PDB entry 7W9X | X-ray diffraction, 2.15 A resolution | chains A and B

[Chain A (and B)]
Name: Iron-containing alcohol dehydrogenase
From: Bacillus subtilis subsp. spizizenii ATCC 6633
Notes: chain B of this document is another copy of the same molecule, construct and numbering; everything in this record applies to it too
UniProt: A0A5F2KLJ3 (A0A5F2KLJ3_BACIU); residue numbers follow UniProt; this construct covers 1-387
Sequence (393 residues; each row starts with the number of its first residue; numbers below 1 keep their minus sign (Gly-5 is residue -5)):
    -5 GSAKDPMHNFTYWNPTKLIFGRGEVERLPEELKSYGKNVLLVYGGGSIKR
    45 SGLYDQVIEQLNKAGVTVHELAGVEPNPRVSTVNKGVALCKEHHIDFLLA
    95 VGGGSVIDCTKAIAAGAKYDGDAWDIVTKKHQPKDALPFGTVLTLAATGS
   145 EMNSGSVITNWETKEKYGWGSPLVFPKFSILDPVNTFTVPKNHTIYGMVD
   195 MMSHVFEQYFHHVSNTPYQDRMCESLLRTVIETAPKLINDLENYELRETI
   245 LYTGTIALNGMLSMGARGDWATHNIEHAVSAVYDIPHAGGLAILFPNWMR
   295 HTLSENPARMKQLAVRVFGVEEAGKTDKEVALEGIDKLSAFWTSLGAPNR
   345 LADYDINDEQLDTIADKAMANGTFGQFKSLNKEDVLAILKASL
Disordered / not traced: -5 to 0 (chain B: -5 to 0, 259-260, 275, 375-376, 387)
Sequence notes: expression tag (-5 to 0)
Bound ions: Ni2+: Asp194, His198, His267, His281
What the authors report for this chain:
  - Ni2+ coordination: Asp194, His198, His267, His281
  - specificity-determining residues: Gly38 (by similarity / conservation)
  - specificity-determining residues: Ser150, Trp163 (from molecular simulation)

[How chain A and chain B interact]
Contacting residue pairs (73; chain A residue first):
  Met1(A) - Glu242(B)
  Asn3(A) - Phe14(B)
  Asn3(A) - Gly15(B)
  Asn3(A) - Arg16(B)
  Asn3(A) - Glu18(B)
  Phe4(A) - Leu12(B)
  Phe4(A) - Ile13(B)
  Phe4(A) - Phe14(B)  hydrogen bond (backbone-backbone)
  Phe4(A) - Tyr246(B)  hydrophobic
  Thr5(A) - Lys11(B)
  Thr5(A) - Leu12(B)
  Thr5(A) - Arg21(B)  hydrogen bond
  Tyr6(A) - Thr10(B)
  Tyr6(A) - Lys11(B)
  Tyr6(A) - Leu12(B)  hydrogen bond (backbone-backbone)
  Trp7(A) - Pro9(B)  hydrogen bond (side chain-backbone)
  Trp7(A) - Thr10(B)
  Trp7(A) - Lys11(B)
  Asn8(A) - Asn8(B)
  Pro9(A) - Trp7(B)  hydrogen bond (backbone-side chain)
  Thr10(A) - Tyr6(B)
  Thr10(A) - Trp7(B)
  Lys11(A) - Thr5(B)
  Lys11(A) - Tyr6(B)
  Lys11(A) - Trp7(B)
  Leu12(A) - Phe4(B)
  Leu12(A) - Thr5(B)
  Leu12(A) - Tyr6(B)  hydrogen bond (backbone-backbone)
  Ile13(A) - Phe4(B)
  Phe14(A) - Asn3(B)
  Phe14(A) - Phe4(B)  hydrogen bond (backbone-backbone)
  Gly15(A) - Asn3(B)
  Arg16(A) - Asn3(B)  hydrogen bond (backbone-side chain)
  Glu18(A) - Asn3(B)  hydrogen bond
  Arg21(A) - Thr5(B)  hydrogen bond
  Met146(A) - Tyr6(B)  hydrophobic
  Asn209(A) - Glu239(B)  hydrogen bond (side chain-backbone)
  Asn209(A) - Glu242(B)  hydrogen bond
  Asn209(A) - Thr243(B)  hydrogen bond
  Tyr212(A) - Met216(B)  hydrogen bond (side chain-backbone)
  Tyr212(A) - Ser219(B)
  Tyr212(A) - Leu220(B)
  Tyr212(A) - Thr223(B)
  Tyr212(A) - Thr247(B)
  Tyr212(A) - Ala251(B)  hydrophobic
  Gln213(A) - Tyr246(B)
  Arg215(A) - Ser219(B)
  Arg215(A) - Thr223(B)  hydrogen bond
  Arg215(A) - Glu226(B)  salt bridge
  Met216(A) - Tyr212(B)  hydrogen bond (backbone-side chain)
  Met216(A) - Met216(B)  hydrophobic
  Ser219(A) - Tyr212(B)
  Ser219(A) - Arg215(B)
  Ser219(A) - Ser219(B)  hydrogen bond
  Leu220(A) - Tyr212(B)
  Arg222(A) - Arg215(B)
  Thr223(A) - Tyr212(B)
  Thr223(A) - Arg215(B)  hydrogen bond
  Glu226(A) - Arg215(B)  salt bridge
  Glu239(A) - Asn209(B)  hydrogen bond (backbone-side chain)
  Glu242(A) - Asn209(B)  hydrogen bond
  Thr243(A) - Asn209(B)  hydrogen bond
  Thr243(A) - Pro211(B)
  Tyr246(A) - Phe4(B)  hydrophobic
  Tyr246(A) - Tyr212(B)  hydrophobic
  Tyr246(A) - Gln213(B)
  Tyr246(A) - Met255(B)  hydrogen bond (side chain-backbone)
  Tyr246(A) - Met258(B)
  Thr247(A) - Tyr212(B)
  Ile250(A) - Tyr212(B)  hydrophobic
  Met255(A) - Tyr6(B)
  Leu256(A) - Tyr212(B)
  Met258(A) - Tyr246(B)  hydrogen bond (backbone-side chain)
Also at the interface, not in a pair above, chain A (38 interface residues in all): Pro211
Also at the interface, not in a pair above, chain B (38 interface residues in all): His2, Met146, Ser208, Arg222

[Overview]
Chain A and chain B each contribute 38 residues to their interface; the contacts include 23 hydrogen bonds and
2 salt bridges. Polar contacts include Arg215(A)-Glu226(B), Thr5(A)-Arg21(B) and Trp7(A)-Pro9(B). Asp194(A),
His198(A), His267(A) and His281(A) coordinate Ni2+. From the paper: Ni2+ coordination by Asp194(A), His198(A)
and His267(A) among others; specificity determinants Gly38(A), Ser150(A) and Trp163(A).
Chain A and chain B are both Iron-containing alcohol dehydrogenase (Bacillus subtilis subsp. spizizenii ATCC
6633); the structure, Crystal structure of Bacillus subtilis YugJ in complex with nickel, was determined by
X-ray diffraction (same publication as 7W9Y and 7W9Z).
